9C98 - chains H and Z of the 28 polymer chains in the assembly; structure by X-ray diffraction, 3.04 A resolution.

Chain H:
Molecule: Proteasome subunit beta type-2
Source organism: Saccharomyces cerevisiae
Notes: EC 3.4.25.1
Reference sequence: P25043 (PSB2_YEAST); residues 1-232 here correspond to UniProt positions 30-261 (UniProt number = residue number + 29)
Sequence (232 residues; numbered 1 to 232; the number before each row is that of its first residue):
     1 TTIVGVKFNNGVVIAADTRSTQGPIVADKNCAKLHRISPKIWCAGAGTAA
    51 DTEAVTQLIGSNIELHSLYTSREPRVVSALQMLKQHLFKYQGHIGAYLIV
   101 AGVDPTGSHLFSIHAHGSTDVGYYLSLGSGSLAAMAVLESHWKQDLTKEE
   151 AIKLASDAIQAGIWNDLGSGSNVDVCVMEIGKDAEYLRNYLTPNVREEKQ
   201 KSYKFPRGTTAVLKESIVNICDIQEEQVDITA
Disordered / not traced: 222-232
Bound ions: Mg2+: I163, D166, S169 (shared with D222(Z) of chain Z)
Small-molecule neighbours:
  - A1AU6 (N-[(2S)-3-hydroxy-1-{[(4S)-1-hydroxy-2-(hydroxymethyl)-6-methyl-3-oxoheptan-4-yl]amino}-1-oxopropan-2-yl]butanamide), molecule 1: T1, R19, S20, T21, Q22, C31, K33, G45, A46, G47, T48, A49, T52, G128, S129, G168
  - A1AU6, molecule 2: H114, S118, D120
Swiss-Prot annotation at these positions:
  - active site: T1 (Nucleophile)

Chain Z:
Molecule: Proteasome subunit beta type-6
Source organism: Saccharomyces cerevisiae
Reference sequence: P23724 (PSB6_YEAST); residues 1-222 here correspond to UniProt positions 20-241 (UniProt number = residue number + 19)
Sequence (222 residues; each row starts with the number of its first residue):
     1 QFNPYGDNGGTILGIAGEDFAVLAGDTRNITDYSINSRYEPKVFDCGDNI
    51 VMSANGFAADGDALVKRFKNSVKWYHFDHNDKKLSINSAARNIQHLLYGK
   101 RFFPYYVHTIIAGLDEDGKGAVYSFDPVGSYEREQCRAGGAAASLIMPFL
   151 DNQVNFKNQYEPGTNGKVKKPLKYLSVEEVIKLVRDSFTSATERHIQVGD
   201 GLEILIVTKDGVRKEFYELKRD
Bound ions: Mg2+ site 1: T192, H195, V198; Mg2+ site 2: D222 (shared with I163(H), D166(H), S169(H) of chain H)

Chain H / chain Z interface:
Contacting residue pairs (64; chain H residue first):
  R19(H) - I196(Z)
  R19(H) - D222(Z)  salt bridge
  T21(H) - I196(Z)
  G23(H) - Y33(Z)
  G23(H) - I196(Z)
  P24(H) - R194(Z)
  P24(H) - H195(Z)
  P24(H) - I196(Z)  hydrogen bond (backbone-backbone)
  I25(H) - R194(Z)
  I25(H) - H195(Z)
  V26(H) - E193(Z)
  V26(H) - R194(Z)  hydrogen bond (backbone-backbone)
  V26(H) - I196(Z)  hydrophobic
  A27(H) - R194(Z)  hydrogen bond (backbone-side chain)
  K29(H) - E193(Z)  salt bridge
  K29(H) - R194(Z)
  I163(H) - D222(Z)
  W164(H) - I35(Z)
  W164(H) - R38(Z)  hydrogen bond (backbone-side chain)
  W164(H) - R221(Z)
  W164(H) - D222(Z)
  N165(H) - Y33(Z)
  N165(H) - I35(Z)
  N165(H) - R38(Z)
  D166(H) - Y33(Z)
  D166(H) - D222(Z)
  L167(H) - R28(Z)
  L167(H) - I30(Z)  hydrophobic
  L167(H) - D32(Z)
  L167(H) - Y33(Z)  hydrogen bond (backbone-backbone)
  L167(H) - I35(Z)  hydrophobic
  L167(H) - I196(Z)
  G168(H) - Y33(Z)
  S169(H) - D222(Z)
  G170(H) - D222(Z)
  S171(H) - D222(Z)  hydrogen bond (backbone-side chain)
  N194(H) - K220(Z)
  N194(H) - D222(Z)
  R196(H) - T189(Z)
  R196(H) - S190(Z)  hydrogen bond
  R196(H) - E193(Z)
  K199(H) - D186(Z)
  Q200(H) - K182(Z)
  Q200(H) - R185(Z)  hydrogen bond
  Q200(H) - D186(Z)  hydrogen bond (backbone-side chain)
  K201(H) - Q153(Z)
  K201(H) - E179(Z)
  K201(H) - K182(Z)
  K201(H) - D186(Z)  hydrogen bond (backbone-side chain)
  Y203(H) - F149(Z)
  Y203(H) - Q153(Z)
  Y203(H) - L183(Z)
  Y203(H) - D186(Z)  hydrogen bond
  F205(H) - N152(Z)
  F205(H) - Q159(Z)
  R207(H) - P162(Z)
  G208(H) - Y160(Z)
  G208(H) - P162(Z)
  T209(H) - N158(Z)
  T209(H) - Q159(Z)
  T209(H) - Y160(Z)  hydrogen bond (backbone-backbone)
  A211(H) - Y160(Z)  hydrophobic
  A211(H) - G166(Z)
  V212(H) - N165(Z)  hydrogen bond (backbone-side chain)
Other interface residues (no listed pair), chain H (33 interface residues in all): D28, V195, E197, P206
Other interface residues (no listed pair), chain Z (34 interface residues in all): S34, L145, E161, Q197, E218

In short:
Chain H and chain Z form an interface of 33 and 34 residues respectively; the contacts include 13 hydrogen
bonds and 2 salt bridges. Among the polar pairs are R19(H)-D222(Z), K29(H)-E193(Z) and A27(H)-R194(Z). Chain H
binds compound A1AU6.
Chain H is Proteasome subunit beta type-2 and chain Z is Proteasome subunit beta type-6, both from
Saccharomyces cerevisiae; the structure, Yeast 20S proteasome soaked with isolated TMC-86A, was determined by
X-ray diffraction together with 9C97, 9AW3, 9AW5, 9AW6 and 9AW7 from the same study.
